Entry 3CCV (X-ray diffraction, 2.90 A resolution); this record covers chains 1 and 0 of the 31 polymer chains in the assembly.

Chain 1:
Name: 50S ribosomal protein L37e
Source organism: Haloarcula marismortui
UniProt: P32410 (RL37_HALMA); residues 0-56 here correspond to UniProt positions 1-57 (UniProt number = residue number + 1)
Sequence (57 residues; each row starts with the number of its first residue; numbering starts at 0):
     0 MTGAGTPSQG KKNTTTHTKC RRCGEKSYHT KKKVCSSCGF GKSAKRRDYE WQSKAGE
Disordered / not traced: 0
Bound ions: Sr2+ site 1: Lys-10, Asn-12 (shared with U862(0) of chain 0); Cd2+: Cys-19, Cys-22, Cys-34, Cys-37; Sr2+ site 2 near Asp-47 (its only coordinating residue here)

Chain 0:
Molecule: 23S ribosomal RNA
Source organism: Haloarcula marismortui
Notes: engineered mutation(s): G2099A, G2616A
Sequence (2923 nucleotides; numbered 1 to 2923; the number before each row is that of its first residue):
     1 GUUGGCUACU AUGCCAGCUG GUGGAUUGCU CGGCUCAGGC GCUGAUGAAG GACGUGCCAA
    61 GCUGCGAUAA GCUGUGGGGA GCCGCACGGA GGCGAAGAAC CACAGAUUUC CGAAUGAGAA
   121 UCUCUCUAAC AAUUGCUUCG CGCAAUGAGG AACCCCGAGA ACUGAAACAU CUCAGUAUCG
   181 GGAGGAACAG AAAACGCAAC GUGAUGUCGU UAGUAACCGC GAGUGAACGC GAUACAGCCC
   241 AAACCGAAGC CCUCACGGGC AAUGUGGUGU CAGGGCUACC UCUCAUCAGC CGACCGUCUU
   301 CACGAAGUCU CUUGGAAUAG AGCGUGAUAC AGGGUGACAA CCCCGUACUG AAGACCAGUA
   361 CGCUGUGCGG UAGUGCCAGA GUAGCGGGGG UUGGAUAUCC CUCGCGAAUA ACGCAGGCAU
   421 CGACUGCGAA GGCUAAACAC AACCUGAGAC CGAUAGUGAA CAAGUAGUGU GAACGAACGC
   481 UGCAAAGUAC CCUCAGAAGG GAGGCGAAAU AGAGCAUGAA AUCAGUUGGC GAUCGAGCGA
   541 CAGGGCAUAC AAGGUCCCUU GACGAAUGAC CGAGACGCGA GUCUCCAGUA AGACUCACGG
   601 GAAGCCGAUG UUCUGUCGUA CGUUUUGAAA AACGAGCCAG GGAGUGUGUC UGUAUGGCAA
   661 GUCUAACCGG AGUAUCCGGG GAGGCACAGG GAAACCGACA UGGCCGCAGG GCUUUGCCCG
   721 AGGGCCGCCG UCUUCAAGGG CGGGGAGCCA UGUGGACACG ACCCGAAUCC GGACGAUCUA
   781 CGCAUGGACA AGAUGAAGCG UGCCGAAAGG CACGUGGAAG UCUGUUAGAG UUGGUGUCCU
   841 ACAAUACCCU CUCGUGAUCU AUGUGUAGGG GUGAAAGGCC CAUCGAGUCC GGCAACAGCU
   901 GGUUCCAAUC GAAACAUGUC GAAGCAUGAC CUCCGCCGAG GUAGUCUGUG AGGUAGAGCG
   961 ACCGAUUGGU GUGUCCGCCU CCGAGAGGAG UCGGCACACC UGUCAAACUC CAAACUUACA
  1021 GACGCUGUUU GACGCGGGGA UUCCGGUGCG CGGGGUAAGC CUGUGUACCA GGAGGGGAAC
  1081 AACCCAGAGA UAGGUUAAGG UCCCCAAGUG UGGAUUAAGU GUAAUCCUCU GAAGGUGGUC
  1141 UCGAGCCCUA GACAGCCGGG AGGUGAGCUU AGAAGCAGCU ACCCUCUAAG AAAAGCGUAA
  1201 CAGCUUACCG GCCGAGGUUU GAGGCGCCCA AAAUGAUCGG GACUCAAAUC CACCACCGAG
  1261 ACCUGUCCGU ACCACUCAUA CUGGUAAUCG AGUAGAUUGG CGCUCUAAUU GGAUGGAAGC
  1321 AGGGGCGAGA GCUCCUGUGG ACCGAUUAGU GACGAAAAUC CUGGCCAUAG UAGCAGCGAU
  1381 AGUCGGGUGA GAACCCCGAC GGCCUAAUGG AUAAGGGUUC CUCAGCACUG CUGAUCAGCU
  1441 GAGGGUUAGC CGGUCCUAAG UCUCACCGCA ACUCGACUGA GACGAAAUGG GAAACAGGUU
  1501 AAUAUUCCUG UGCCAUCAUG CAGUGAAAGU UGACGCCCUG GGGUCGAUCA CGCCGGGCAU
  1561 UCGCCCGGUC GAACCGUCCA ACUCCGUGGA AGCCGUAAUG GCAGGAAGCG GACGAACGGC
  1621 GGCAUAGGGA AACGUGAUUC AACCUGGGGC CCAUGAAAAG ACGAGCAUGA UGUCCGUACC
  1681 GAGAACCGAC ACAGGUGUCC AUGGCGGCGA AAGCCAAGGC CUGUCGGGAG CAACCAACGU
  1741 UAGGGAAUUC GGCAAGUUAG UCCCGUACCU UCGGAAGAAG GGAUGCCUGC UCCGGAACGG
  1801 AGCAGGUCGC AGUGACUCGG AAGCUCGGAC UGUCUAGUAA CAACAUAGGU GACCGCAAAU
  1861 CCGCAAGGAC UCGUACGGUC ACUGAAUCCU GCCCAGUGCA GGUAUCUGAA CACCUCGUAC
  1921 AAGAGGACGA AGGACCUGUC AACGGCGGGG GUAACUAUGA CCCUCUUAAG GUAGCGUAGU
  1981 ACCUUGCCGC AUCAGUAGCG GCUUGCAUGA AUGGAUUAAC CAGAGCUUCA CUGUCCCAAC
  2041 GUUGGGCCCG GUGAACUGUA CAUUCCAGUG CGGAGUCUGG AGACACCCAG GGGGAAGCAA
  2101 AGACCCUAUG GAGCUUUACU GCAGGCUGUC GCUGAGACGU GGUCGCCGAU GUGCAGCAUA
  2161 GGUAGGAGUC GUUACAGAGG UACCCGCGCU AGCGGGCCAC CCAGACAACA GUGAAAUACU
  2221 ACCCGUCGGU GACUGCGACU CUCACUCCGG GAGGAGGACA CCGAUAGCCG GGCAGUUUGA
  2281 CUGGGGCGGU ACGCGCUCGA AAAGAUAUCG AGCGCGCCCU AUGGUCAUCU CAGCCGGGAC
  2341 AGAGACCCGG CGAAGAGUGC AAGAGCAAAA GAUGACUUGA CAGUGUUCUU CCCAACGAGG
  2401 AACGCUGACG CGAAAGCGUG GUCUAGCGAA CCAAUUAGCC UGCUUGAUGC GGGCAAUUGA
  2461 UGACAGAAAA GCUACCCUAG GGAUAACAGA GUCGUCACUC GCAAGAGCAC AUAUCGACCG
  2521 AGUGGCUUGC UACCUCGAUG UCGGUUCCCU CCAUCCUGCC CGUGCAGAAG CGGGCAAGGG
  2581 UGAGGUUGUU CGCCUAUUAA AGGAGGUCGU GAGCUAGGUU UAGACCGUCG UGAGACAGGU
  2641 CGGCUGCUAU CUACUGGGUG UGUAAUGGUG UCUGACAAGA ACGACCGUAU AGUACGAGAG
  2701 GAACUACGGU UGGUGGCCAC UGGUGUACCG GUUGUUCGAG AGAGCACGUG CCGGGUAGCC
  2761 ACGCCACACG GGGUAAGAGC UGAACGCAUC UAAGCUCGAA ACCCACUUGG AAAAGAGACA
  2821 CCGCCGAGGU CCCGCGUACA AGACGCGGUC GAUAGACUCG GGGUGUGCGC GUCGAGGUAA
  2881 CGAGACGUUA AGCCCACGAG CACUAACAGA CCAAAGCCAU CAU
Disordered / not traced: 1-9, 126-127, 715, 971-998, 1560, 1952-1963, 2137-2236, 2339-2343, 2665-2666, 2915-2923
Modified positions: 1MA (6-hydro-1-methyladenosine-5'-monophosphate) at position 628, OMU (o2'-methyluridine 5'-monophosphate) at position 2587, OMG (o2'-methylguanosine-5'-monophosphate) at position 2588, UR3 (3-methyluridine-5'-monophoshate) at position 2619, PSU (pseudouridine-5'-monophosphate) at position 2621
Bound ions: Na+ site 1 near U12 (its only coordinating residue here); Mg2+ site 1 near G28 (its only coordinating residue here); Na+ site 2: C40, G41, C443; Na+ site 3: G56, G61; Sr2+ site 1: A86 (shared with 1 residue of chain T); Na+ site 4 near U108 (its only coordinating residue here); Mg2+ site 2 near U115 (its only coordinating residue here); Na+ site 5: C130, U146; Na+ site 6: C141, G142; Sr2+ site 2: G147, A183 (shared with 1 residue of chain M); Mg2+ site 3: C162, U2276; K+ site 1: C162, U163, U172; 53 more Na+ sites not listed; 68 more Mg2+ sites not listed; 58 more Sr2+ sites not listed; 1 more K+ sites not listed

How chain 1 and chain 0 interact:
Residue-residue contacts (115; chain 1 residue first):
  Thr-1(1) / A1836(0)  hydrogen bond to the sugar
  Thr-1(1) / G1837(0)  hydrogen bond to the phosphate
  Gly-2(1) / U845(0)  sugar contact
  Gly-2(1) / A1836(0)  sugar contact
  Gly-2(1) / G1837(0)  base contact
  Ala-3(1) / A882(0)  sugar contact
  Ala-3(1) / A1836(0)  hydrogen bond to the sugar
  Ala-3(1) / G1837(0)  hydrogen bond to the base
  Gly-4(1) / U845(0)  phosphate contact
  Gly-4(1) / A882(0)  base contact
  Gly-4(1) / G1837(0)  base contact
  Thr-5(1) / A843(0)  sugar contact
  Thr-5(1) / U845(0)  hydrogen bond to the phosphate
  Thr-5(1) / A882(0)  base contact
  Thr-5(1) / G1688(0)  sugar contact
  Thr-5(1) / G1694(0)  hydrogen bond to the base
  Pro-6(1) / A846(0)  phosphate contact
  Pro-6(1) / G1694(0)  sugar contact
  Pro-6(1) / G1695(0)  hydrogen bond to the sugar
  Ser-7(1) / C778(0)  sugar contact
  Ser-7(1) / A1836(0)  base contact
  Gln-8(1) / C1687(0)  hydrogen bond to the sugar
  Gln-8(1) / G1688(0)  sugar contact
  Gly-9(1) / C1687(0)  hydrogen bond to the base
  Gly-9(1) / G1694(0)  base contact
  Gly-9(1) / G1695(0)  hydrogen bond to the base
  Gly-9(1) / U1696(0)  sugar contact
  Lys-10(1) / U779(0)  salt bridge to the phosphate
  Lys-10(1) / G1695(0)  sugar contact
  Lys-10(1) / U1696(0)  sugar contact
  Lys-11(1) / U777(0)  sugar contact
  Lys-11(1) / C778(0)  sugar contact
  Lys-11(1) / C881(0)  hydrogen bond to the base
  Lys-11(1) / C1687(0)  sugar contact
  Asn-12(1) / U777(0)  hydrogen bond to the base
  Asn-12(1) / U862(0)  phosphate contact
  Asn-12(1) / A1414(0)  hydrogen bond to the sugar
  Asn-12(1) / G1415(0)  sugar contact
  Thr-13(1) / U777(0)  hydrogen bond to the base
  Thr-14(1) / G1415(0)  hydrogen bond to the phosphate
  Thr-15(1) / U470(0)  sugar contact
  Thr-15(1) / U777(0)  base contact
  His-16(1) / U470(0)  sugar contact
  His-16(1) / G471(0)  hydrogen bond to the sugar
  His-16(1) / G775(0)  salt bridge to the phosphate
  Thr-17(1) / A120(0)  base contact
  Lys-18(1) / A120(0)  hydrogen bond to the sugar
  Lys-18(1) / U121(0)  base contact
  Cys-19(1) / U121(0)  base contact
  Arg-20(1) / C111(0)  hydrogen bond to the sugar
  Arg-20(1) / G112(0)  salt bridge to the phosphate
  Arg-20(1) / A119(0)  base contact
  Arg-20(1) / A120(0)  salt bridge to the phosphate
  Arg-20(1) / U121(0)  sugar contact
  Arg-21(1) / G50(0)  hydrogen bond to the base
  Arg-21(1) / G112(0)  sugar contact
  Arg-21(1) / A113(0)  salt bridge to the phosphate
  Cys-22(1) / G51(0)  sugar contact
  Gly-23(1) / G51(0)  sugar contact
  Gly-23(1) / U121(0)  base contact
  Lys-25(1) / U470(0)  phosphate contact
  Lys-25(1) / G471(0)  salt bridge to the phosphate
  Ser-26(1) / G471(0)  hydrogen bond to the phosphate
  Ser-26(1) / A472(0)  hydrogen bond to the phosphate
  Tyr-27(1) / A120(0)  hydrogen bond to the phosphate
  His-28(1) / G775(0)  salt bridge to the phosphate
  His-28(1) / A776(0)  salt bridge to the phosphate
  Thr-29(1) / A120(0)  hydrogen bond to the base
  Lys-30(1) / G863(0)  salt bridge to the phosphate
  Lys-30(1) / U864(0)  salt bridge to the phosphate
  Lys-31(1) / A776(0)  salt bridge to the phosphate
  Lys-32(1) / A120(0)  salt bridge to the phosphate
  Ser-35(1) / G471(0)  hydrogen bond to the sugar
  Ser-35(1) / A472(0)  sugar contact
  Ser-35(1) / C774(0)  phosphate contact
  Ser-35(1) / G775(0)  phosphate contact
  Ser-36(1) / A472(0)  phosphate contact
  Phe-39(1) / G112(0)  phosphate contact
  Phe-39(1) / A113(0)  phosphate contact
  Lys-41(1) / U1473(0)  hydrogen bond to the base
  Lys-41(1) / C1474(0)  phosphate contact
  Ser-42(1) / U1473(0)  hydrogen bond to the base
  Ala-43(1) / A113(0)  phosphate contact
  Ala-43(1) / A148(0)  phosphate contact
  Lys-44(1) / A148(0)  salt bridge to the phosphate
  Lys-44(1) / G149(0)  phosphate contact
  Lys-44(1) / G182(0)  phosphate contact
  Lys-44(1) / U1473(0)  base contact
  Arg-45(1) / G50(0)  sugar contact
  Arg-45(1) / G149(0)  hydrogen bond to the phosphate
  Arg-46(1) / A472(0)  hydrogen bond to the sugar
  Arg-46(1) / A473(0)  salt bridge to the phosphate
  Arg-46(1) / A773(0)  hydrogen bond to the sugar
  Arg-46(1) / C774(0)  salt bridge to the phosphate
  Tyr-48(1) / C179(0)  phosphate contact
  Tyr-48(1) / G772(0)  sugar contact
  Tyr-48(1) / A773(0)  hydrogen bond to the phosphate
  Glu-49(1) / U178(0)  phosphate contact
  Glu-49(1) / C179(0)  hydrogen bond to the phosphate
  Trp-50(1) / U178(0)  phosphate contact
  Trp-50(1) / G771(0)  base contact
  Trp-50(1) / G772(0)  hydrogen bond to the sugar
  Trp-50(1) / A773(0)  sugar contact
  Trp-50(1) / C890(0)  hydrogen bond to the sugar
  Trp-50(1) / G891(0)  sugar contact
  Gln-51(1) / A473(0)  hydrogen bond to the phosphate
  Ser-52(1) / G891(0)  sugar contact
  Lys-53(1) / G891(0)  salt bridge to the phosphate
  Lys-53(1) / G892(0)  salt bridge to the phosphate
  Lys-53(1) / C893(0)  phosphate contact
  Lys-53(1) / A894(0)  salt bridge to the phosphate
  Ala-54(1) / A177(0)  phosphate contact
  Ala-54(1) / U178(0)  phosphate contact
  Ala-54(1) / G891(0)  phosphate contact
  Ala-54(1) / G892(0)  hydrogen bond to the phosphate
Other interface residues (no listed pair), chain 1 (48 interface residues in all): Glu-56
Other interface residues (no listed pair), chain 0 (59 interface residues in all): A49, A52, A114, A152, G181, A844, U883, A1413

In short:
Chain 1 and chain 0 form an interface of 48 and 59 residues respectively; the contacts include 35 hydrogen
bonds and 18 salt bridges. Polar contacts include Ala-3(1)/G1837(0), Thr-5(1)/G1694(0) and Gly-9(1)/C1687(0).
G147(0) and A183(0) form the Sr2+ site 2.
Here chain 1 is 50S ribosomal protein L37e and chain 0 is 23S ribosomal RNA, both from Haloarcula marismortui.
Entry 3CCV (Structure of Anisomycin resistant 50S Ribosomal Subunit: 23S rRNA mutation G2616A) was determined
by X-ray diffraction together with 3CC2, 3CC4, 3CC7, 3CCE, 3CCJ, 3CCL and 6 further entries from the same
study.
